PDB entry 8COA | electron microscopy, 4.50 A resolution (low resolution: residue-level contacts below are approximate; hydrogen-bond / salt-bridge calls are withheld) | chains h and p of the 29 polymer chains in the assembly

# Chain h (and p)
Name: Intermediate capsid protein VP6
Organism: Rotavirus A
Notes: chain p of this document is another copy of the same molecule, construct and numbering; everything in this record applies to it too
UniProtKB: A2T3S6 (A2T3S6_9VIRU); numbering as in UniProt (aligned over 1-397)
Amino-acid sequence (397 residues; each row starts with the number of its first residue):
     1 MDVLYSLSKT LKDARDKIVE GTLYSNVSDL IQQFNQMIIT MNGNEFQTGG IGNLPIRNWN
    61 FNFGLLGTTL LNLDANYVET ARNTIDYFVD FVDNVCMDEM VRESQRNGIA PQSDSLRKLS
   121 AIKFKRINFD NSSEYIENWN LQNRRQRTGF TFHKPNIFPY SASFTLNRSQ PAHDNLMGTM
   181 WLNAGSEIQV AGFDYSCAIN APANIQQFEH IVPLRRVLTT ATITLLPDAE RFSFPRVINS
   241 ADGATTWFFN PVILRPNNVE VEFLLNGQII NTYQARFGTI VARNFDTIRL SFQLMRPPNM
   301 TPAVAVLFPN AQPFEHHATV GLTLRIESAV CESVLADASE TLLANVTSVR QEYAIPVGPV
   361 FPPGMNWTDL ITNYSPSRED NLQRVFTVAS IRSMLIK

# Chain h / chain p interface
Pairs across the interface (32; chain h residue first):
  Q105(h) - R147(p)
  Q105(h) - N284(p)
  R106(h) - R147(p)
  N107(h) - R147(p)
  G108(h) - R147(p)
  I109(h) - R145(p)
  Q142(h) - R145(p)
  N143(h) - N143(p)
  N143(h) - R144(p)
  N143(h) - R145(p)
  R144(h) - N143(p)
  R145(h) - Q142(p)
  R145(h) - N143(p)
  R147(h) - Q105(p)
  R147(h) - R106(p)
  R147(h) - N107(p)
  R147(h) - G108(p)
  R216(h) - R216(p)
  V217(h) - P376(p)
  T219(h) - R106(p)
  N266(h) - D369(p)
  N266(h) - N373(p)
  N266(h) - S375(p)
  N266(h) - R378(p)
  Q268(h) - D369(p)
  P359(h) - Q268(p)
  N373(h) - N266(p)
  S375(h) - N266(p)
  P376(h) - V217(p)
  S377(h) - R147(p)
  R378(h) - N266(p)
  D380(h) - R145(p)
Interface residues without a listed pair, chain h (24 interface residues in all): G267, V360
Interface residues without a listed pair, chain p (25 interface residues in all): I109, Q146, L265, D286, P359, D380

# Overview
Chain h and chain p form an interface of 24 and 25 residues respectively.
Both chains are Intermediate capsid protein VP6 (Rotavirus A). Entry 8COA (in situ Subtomogram average of
Immature Rotavirus TLP spike) was determined by electron microscopy, deposited together with 8CO6 and 8BP8.
